Entry 5VJH (electron microscopy, 4.00 A resolution); this record covers chains B and P of the 7 polymer chains in the assembly.

[Chain B]
Name: Heat shock protein 104
Organism: Saccharomyces cerevisiae (strain ATCC 204508 / S288c)
Reference sequence: P31539 (HS104_YEAST); residue numbers follow UniProt; this construct covers 1-908
Chain sequence (908 residues; row label = number of the first residue in the row):
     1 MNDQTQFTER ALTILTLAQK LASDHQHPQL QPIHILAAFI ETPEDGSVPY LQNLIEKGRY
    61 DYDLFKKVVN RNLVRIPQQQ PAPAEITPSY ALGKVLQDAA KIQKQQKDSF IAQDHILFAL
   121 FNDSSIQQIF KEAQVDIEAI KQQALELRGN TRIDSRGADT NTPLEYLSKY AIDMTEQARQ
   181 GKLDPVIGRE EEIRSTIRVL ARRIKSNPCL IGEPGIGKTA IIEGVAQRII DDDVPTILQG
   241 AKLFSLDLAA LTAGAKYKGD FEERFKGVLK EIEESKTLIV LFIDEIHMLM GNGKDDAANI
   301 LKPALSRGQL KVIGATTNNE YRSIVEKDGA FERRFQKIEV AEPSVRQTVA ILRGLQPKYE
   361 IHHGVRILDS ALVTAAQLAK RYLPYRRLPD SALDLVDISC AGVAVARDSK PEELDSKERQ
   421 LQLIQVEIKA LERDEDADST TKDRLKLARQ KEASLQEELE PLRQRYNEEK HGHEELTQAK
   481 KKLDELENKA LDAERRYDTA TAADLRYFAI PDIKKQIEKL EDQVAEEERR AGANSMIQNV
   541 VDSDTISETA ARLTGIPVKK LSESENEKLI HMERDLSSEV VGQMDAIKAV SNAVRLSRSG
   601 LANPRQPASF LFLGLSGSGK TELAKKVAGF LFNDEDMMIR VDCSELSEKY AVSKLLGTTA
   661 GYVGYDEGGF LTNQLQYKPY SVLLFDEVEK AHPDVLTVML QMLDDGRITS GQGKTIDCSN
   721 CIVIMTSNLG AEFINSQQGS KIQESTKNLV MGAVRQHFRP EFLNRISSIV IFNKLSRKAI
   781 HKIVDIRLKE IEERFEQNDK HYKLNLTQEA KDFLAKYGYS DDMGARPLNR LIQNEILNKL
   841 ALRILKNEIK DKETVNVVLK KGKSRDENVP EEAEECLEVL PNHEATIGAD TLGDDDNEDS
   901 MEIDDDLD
Disordered / not traced: 1-164, 411-537, 860-873, 885-908
Residues lining bound ligands:
  - ATP-gamma-S (AGS; phosphothiophosphoric acid-adenylate ester), molecule 1: Asp-184, Pro-185, Val-186, Ile-187, Arg-189, Glu-213, Pro-214, Gly-215, Ile-216, Gly-217, Lys-218, Thr-219, Ala-220, Ile-351, Leu-355, Pro-389, Asp-390, Leu-393
  - ATP-gamma-S (AGS), molecule 2: Arg-203, Ile-204, Arg-307, Ala-330, Arg-333, Arg-334
  - ATP-gamma-S (AGS), molecule 3: Glu-579, Val-580, Val-581, Gln-583, Leu-615, Ser-616, Gly-617, Ser-618, Gly-619, Lys-620, Thr-621, Glu-622, Thr-726, Asn-728, Leu-775, Ile-783, Arg-787, Ala-825, Arg-826, Asn-829
  - ATP-gamma-S (AGS), molecule 4: Asp-704, Glu-761, Arg-765
UniProt features mapped onto this chain:
  - region: Asp-905 to Asp-908 (Interaction surface for TPR repeats)
  - motif: Asn-773 to Lys-789 (Nuclear localization signal)
  - binding site (ATP): Gly-212 to Thr-219, Gly-614 to Thr-621
  - modified residue: Met-1 (N-acetylmethionine), Ser-206 (Phosphoserine), Ser-306 (Phosphoserine), Thr-499 (Phosphothreonine), Ser-535 (Phosphoserine)
  - cross-link (Glycyl lysine isopeptide (Lys-Gly)): Lys-442 (interchain with G-Cter in ubiquitin), Lys-620 (interchain with G-Cter in ubiquitin)
  - mutagenesis: Asp-184 (D184A/D/F/N/L/Q/S: Confers resistance to prion-curing by guanidine; D184K/W/Y: Impairs prion propagation), Gly-217 (G217S: Largely reduces ATP hydrolysis. Alters bud morphology and causes septin mislocalization; when associated with I-499; G217V: Completely abolishes ATP hydrolysis), Lys-218 (K218T: Abolishes substrate binding. Unable to confer thermotolerance. Reduces ATP hydrolysis by 98%; when associated with T-315. Completely abolishes ATPase activity; when associated with T-620), Tyr-257 (Y257A: Reduces thermotolerance 10-fold), Glu-285 (E285Q: In HSP104(TRAP); completely abolishes ATP hydrolysis, but does not affect nucleotide binding, thus keeping HSP104 in an ATP-bound state; when associated with Q-687), Ala-315 (A315T: Reduces ATP hydrolysis by 98%; when associated with T-218), Thr-317 (T317A: Reduces rate of ATP hydrolysis at NBD1 nearly 10-fold. No effect on oligomerization), Arg-334 (R334M: Reduces ATPase activity by 80%. Impairs oligomerization), Arg-419 (R419M: Reduces ATPase activity by 80%), Arg-444 (R444M: Reduces ATPase activity by 80%), Leu-462 (L462R: Impairs prion propagation, but does not affect thermotolerance), Arg-495 (R495M: Increases ATPase activity 3-fold), 18 further mutagenesis entries in UniProt
Reported in the primary citation:
  - binding site for FITC casein (chain P): Tyr-257, Lys-649, Tyr-650, Val-663
  - binding site for ATP-gamma-S: Arg-333, Arg-334, Arg-765, Arg-826
  - mutagenesis - N728A (Kd 33nM): increased binding to ATP
  - mutagenesis - T317A (Kd > 2muM): unchanged binding to ATP
  - mutagenesis - T317A (Kd 1.4muM): decreased binding to ATPgammaS
  - mutagenesis - N728A (Kd 16-20nM): unchanged binding to ATPgammaS
  - mutagenesis - T317A (Kd 1.4muM): decreased binding to ATP-gamma-S
  - mutagenesis - N728A (Kd 16-20nM): unchanged binding to ATP-gamma-S

[Chain P]
Name: FITC casein
Organism: Bos taurus
Chain sequence (26 residues; each row starts with the number of its first residue; X marks 26 residues of unknown identity (built as UNK)):
     1 XXXXXXXXXX XXXXXXXXXX XXXXXX

[Chain B / chain P interface]
Chain B residues in contact with chain P, 9 residues: Ala-255, Lys-256, Tyr-257, Lys-258, Lys-649, Tyr-650, Gly-661, Tyr-662, Val-663

[Summary]
Chain B and chain P make no direct contact in this assembly. Ligands of chain B: 4 copies of ATP-gamma-S. From
the paper: a binding site for FITC casein (chain P) at Tyr-257(B), Lys-649(B) and Tyr-650(B) among others;
N728A of chain B increases binding to ATP.
Here chain B is Heat shock protein 104 (Saccharomyces cerevisiae (strain ATCC 204508 / S288c)) and chain P is
FITC casein (Bos taurus). Entry 5VJH (Closed State CryoEM Reconstruction of Hsp104:ATPyS and FITC casein) was
determined by electron microscopy (same publication as 5VY9, 5VY8 and 5VYA).
